6WUG - chain A; structure by X-ray diffraction, 1.90 A resolution.

# Chain A
Molecule: Decapping nuclease din1
From: Schizosaccharomyces pombe
Notes: EC 3.6.1.-
UniProt: O13836 (DXO_SCHPO); aligned to UniProt positions 1-352 over residues 1-352 (the alignment contains insertions or deletions, so no single offset holds)
Amino-acid sequence (373 residues; numbered -19 to 352; the number before each row is that of its first residue; numbers below 1 keep their minus sign (Met-19 is residue -19)):
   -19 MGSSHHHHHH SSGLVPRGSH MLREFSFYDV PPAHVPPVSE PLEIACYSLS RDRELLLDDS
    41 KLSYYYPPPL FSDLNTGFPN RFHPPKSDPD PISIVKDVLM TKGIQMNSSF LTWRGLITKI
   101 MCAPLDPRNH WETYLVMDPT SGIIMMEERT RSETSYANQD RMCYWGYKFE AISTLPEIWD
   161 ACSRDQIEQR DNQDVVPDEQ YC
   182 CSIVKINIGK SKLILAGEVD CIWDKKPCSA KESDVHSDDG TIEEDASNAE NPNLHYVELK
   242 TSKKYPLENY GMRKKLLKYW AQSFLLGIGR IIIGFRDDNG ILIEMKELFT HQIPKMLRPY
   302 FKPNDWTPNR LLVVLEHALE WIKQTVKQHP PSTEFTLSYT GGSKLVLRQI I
Disordered / not traced: -19 to 0, 131-137, 162-172, 209-230
Sequence notes: initiating methionine (-19); expression tag (-18 to 0)
Modified / non-standard residues: Cys182 (S-mercaptocysteine; CSS)
Ion coordination: Mg2+ site 1: Glu150, Asp201, Glu239, Leu240 (together with UBG); Mg2+ site 2 near Glu199 (its only coordinating residue here)
Small-molecule neighbours: UBG ([(2R,3S,4R,5R)-5-(6-amino-9H-purin-9-yl)-4-hydroxy-3-(phosphonooxy)tetrahydrofuran-2-yl]methyl (2R,3S,4S)-5-(7,8-dimethyl-2,4-dioxo-3,4-dihydrobenzo[g]pteridin-10(2H)-yl)-2,3,4-trihydroxypentyl dihydrogen diphosphate (non-preferred name)): Pro65, Lys66, Ser67, Asp68, Pro69, Asp70, Trp93, Arg94, Gly95, Glu128, Thr130, Asn138, Tyr147, Glu150, Gln180, Cys182, Ala197, Gly198, Glu199, Glu239, Leu240, Lys241, Gln263
UniProt features mapped onto this chain:
  - binding site (substrate): Arg33, Trp93 to Gly95, Cys182, Glu199, Lys241, Gln263
  - binding site (a divalent metal cation): Glu150, Asp201, Glu239, Leu240
  - modified residue: Ser218 (Phosphoserine)
From the paper describing this entry:
  - Mg2+ coordination: Glu199
  - mutagenesis - E199A/D201A: abolished catalytic activity

# Summary
Chain A binds compound UBG. The Mg2+ site 1 is built by Glu150, Asp201, Glu239 and Leu240. From UniProt: 8
substrate-binding residues and 4 divalent metal cation-binding residues. The paper reports that E199A/D201A
abolish catalytic activity; Mg2+ coordination by Glu199.
Chain A is Decapping nuclease din1 (Schizosaccharomyces pombe); the structure, Crystal Structure of S. pombe
Rai1 in complex with 3'-FADP, was determined by X-ray diffraction (same publication as 6WUF, 6WUI and 6WUK).
